Entry 4P2I (X-ray diffraction, 1.90 A resolution); this record covers chain A.

# Chain A
Name: MKIAA0254 protein
Source organism: Mus musculus
UniProt: Q80U53 (Q80U53_MOUSE); residues 528-664 here correspond to UniProt positions 562-698 (UniProt number = residue number + 34)
Chain sequence (137 residues; numbered 528 to 664; the number before each row is that of its first residue):
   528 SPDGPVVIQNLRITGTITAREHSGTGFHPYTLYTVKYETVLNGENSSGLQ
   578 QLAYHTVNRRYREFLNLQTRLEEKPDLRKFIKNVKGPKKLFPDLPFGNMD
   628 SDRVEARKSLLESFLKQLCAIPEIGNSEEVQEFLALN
Unresolved in the structure: 528-531, 570-576, 617-625
From the paper describing this entry:
  - mutagenesis - R587Q: abolished binding to PtdIns3P-containing membranes
  - mutagenesis - R634K: abolished binding to PtdIns3P liposome
  - mutagenesis - R587Q, R634K: abolished localization

# Overview
The paper reports that R587Q and R634K abolish localization; R587Q abolishes binding to PtdIns3P-containing
membranes.
Chain A is MKIAA0254 protein (Mus musculus); the structure, Crystal structure of the mouse SNX19 PX domain,
was determined by X-ray diffraction together with 4P2J, 4PQO and 4PQP from the same study.
